PDB entry 1BRN | X-ray diffraction, 1.76 A resolution | chains A and L

== Chain A ==
Molecule: 4-nt DNA strand
Sequence (4 nucleotides; numbered 1 to 4; the number before each row is that of its first residue):
     1 CGAC

== Chain L ==
Name: Protein (barnase (e.c.3.1.27.-))
From: Bacillus amyloliquefaciens
Notes: EC 3.1.27.-
UniProtKB: P00648 (RNBR_BACAM); residues 1-110 here correspond to UniProt positions 48-157 (UniProt number = residue number + 47)
Sequence (110 residues; each row starts with the number of its first residue):
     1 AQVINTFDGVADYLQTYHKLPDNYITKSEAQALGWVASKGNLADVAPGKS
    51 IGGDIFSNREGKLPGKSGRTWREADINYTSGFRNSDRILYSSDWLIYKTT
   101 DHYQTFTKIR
Disordered / not traced: 1-2
Swiss-Prot annotation at these positions:
  - active site: Glu73 (Proton acceptor), His102 (Proton donor)
From the paper describing this entry:
  - binding site for the 4-nt DNA strand (chain A): Lys27, Phe56, Ser57 to Glu60, Arg83, Ser85, Arg87, His102, Tyr103
  - conformationally variable residues (order/disorder transition): His18, Arg59, His102
  - mutagenesis - R59A: decreased catalytic activity (citing earlier work)
  - catalytic residues: Lys27, Glu73, His102 (citing earlier work)

== Interface between chain A and chain L ==
Pairs across the interface (24):
  DC1(A) - Asp54(L)  phosphate contact
  DG2(A) - Lys27(L)  salt bridge to the phosphate
  DG2(A) - Asp54(L)  sugar contact
  DG2(A) - Ile55(L)  base contact
  DG2(A) - Phe56(L)  base contact
  DG2(A) - Ser57(L)  hydrogen bond to the base
  DG2(A) - Asn58(L)  hydrogen bond to the base
  DG2(A) - Arg59(L)  hydrogen bond to the base
  DG2(A) - Glu60(L)  hydrogen bond to the base
  DG2(A) - Glu73(L)  sugar contact
  DG2(A) - His102(L)  phosphate contact
  DG2(A) - Tyr103(L)  hydrogen bond to the sugar
  DA3(A) - Lys27(L)  salt bridge to the phosphate
  DA3(A) - Arg83(L)  salt bridge to the phosphate
  DA3(A) - Asn84(L)  base contact
  DA3(A) - Ser85(L)  hydrogen bond to the base
  DA3(A) - Arg87(L)  salt bridge to the phosphate
  DA3(A) - His102(L)  stacking on the base
  DA3(A) - Tyr103(L)  hydrogen bond to the phosphate
  DC4(A) - Trp35(L)  phosphate contact
  DC4(A) - Ala37(L)  sugar contact
  DC4(A) - Ser38(L)  hydrogen bond to the phosphate
  DC4(A) - Phe82(L)  sugar contact
  DC4(A) - Arg83(L)  salt bridge to the phosphate
Other interface residues (no listed pair), chain L (20 interface residues in all): Asp101

== Overview ==
Chain A and chain L form an interface of 4 and 20 residues respectively; the contacts include 8 hydrogen
bonds, 5 salt bridges and 1 aromatic stacking contact. Polar contacts include DG2(A)-Ser57(L), DG2(A)-Asn58(L)
and DG2(A)-Arg59(L). The paper reports catalytic residues Lys27(L), Glu73(L) and His102(L); R59A of chain L
reduces catalytic activity.
Here chain A is a 4-nt DNA strand and chain L is Protein (barnase (e.c.3.1.27.-)) (Bacillus
amyloliquefaciens). Entry 1BRN (Subsite binding in an rnase: structure of a barnase-tetranucleotide complex at
1.76 angstroms resolution) was determined by X-ray diffraction.
